3VAF - chains A and P of the 4 polymer chains in the assembly; structure by X-ray diffraction, 2.49 A resolution.

== Chain A ==
Name: Splicing factor U2AF 65 kDa subunit
Organism: Homo sapiens
Notes: fragment: RNA Binding Domains 1 and 2
UniProt: P26368 (U2AF2_HUMAN); numbering as in UniProt; present here: 148-237, 258-336
Amino-acid sequence (174 residues; each row starts with the number of its first residue; note: 20 numbers in that range are skipped by the numbering (no residue carries them; nothing is unmodelled there)):
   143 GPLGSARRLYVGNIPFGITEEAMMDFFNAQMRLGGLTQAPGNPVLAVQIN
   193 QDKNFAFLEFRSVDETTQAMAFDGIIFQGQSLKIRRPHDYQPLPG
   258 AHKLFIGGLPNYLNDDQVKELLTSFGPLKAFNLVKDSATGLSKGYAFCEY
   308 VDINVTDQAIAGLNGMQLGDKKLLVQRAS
Differences from the reference sequence: expression tag (143-147)
Ligand contacts:
  - 1,4-diethylene dioxide (DIO), molecule 1: Pro-144, Leu-145, Gly-146, Ala-148, Tyr-232, Gln-233, Pro-234, Leu-235
  - 1,4-diethylene dioxide (DIO), molecule 2: Asp-272, Leu-290, Lys-292
Swiss-Prot annotation at these positions:
  - natural variant: Arg-149 (R149W: In DEVDFB)
  - modified residue: Lys-276 (5-hydroxylysine), Ser-294 (Phosphoserine)
From the paper describing this entry:
  - binding site for the 7-nt DNA strand (chain P): Lys-225, Arg-227
  - specificity-determining residues: Asp-293, Lys-328, Lys-329 (proposed by the authors, not directly observed)
  - mutagenesis - D293N/K329Q/L331K/Q333E: unchanged binding to 5'-4rU
  - mutagenesis - D293N/K329Q/L331K/Q333E: increased binding to 3'-4rU
  - mutagenesis - K260A/N289A (36-fold), F304A (73-fold): decreased binding to poly-rU RNA (citing earlier work)

== Chain P ==
Molecule: 7-nt DNA strand
Sequence (7 nucleotides; row label = number of the first residue in the row):
     2 UUUUUUU
Not modelled in the structure: 8
Modified residues: BRU (5-bromo-2'-deoxyuridine-5'-monophosphate) at position 4; BRU (5-bromo-2'-deoxyuridine-5'-monophosphate) at position 5

== Interface between chain A and chain P ==
Residue-residue contacts (22; chain A residue first):
  Arg-150(A) / DU6(P)  hydrogen bond to the base
  Arg-150(A) / DU7(P)  hydrogen bond to the base
  Tyr-152(A) / BRU_4(P)  hydrogen bond to the phosphate
  Tyr-152(A) / BRU_5(P)  stacking on the base
  Gly-154(A) / BRU_4(P)  phosphate contact
  Asn-155(A) / BRU_4(P)  base contact
  Gln-190(A) / DU7(P)  hydrogen bond to the sugar
  Lys-195(A) / BRU_4(P)  hydrogen bond to the base
  Lys-195(A) / BRU_5(P)  salt bridge to the phosphate
  Asn-196(A) / BRU_4(P)  base contact
  Phe-197(A) / BRU_5(P)  sugar contact
  Phe-199(A) / BRU_5(P)  base contact
  Phe-199(A) / DU6(P)  sugar contact
  Lys-225(A) / DU3(P)  sugar contact
  Lys-225(A) / BRU_4(P)  salt bridge to the phosphate
  Arg-227(A) / BRU_5(P)  base contact
  Arg-228(A) / BRU_5(P)  hydrogen bond to the base
  Pro-229(A) / BRU_5(P)  base contact
  Pro-229(A) / DU6(P)  base contact
  His-230(A) / BRU_5(P)  hydrogen bond to the base
  His-230(A) / DU6(P)  hydrogen bond to the base
  Asp-231(A) / DU6(P)  hydrogen bond to the base
Also at the interface, not in a pair above, chain A (16 interface residues in all): Ser-147

== Overview ==
The interface between chain A and chain P involves 16 residues on one side and 5 on the other; the contacts
include 9 hydrogen bonds, 2 salt bridges and 1 aromatic stacking contact. Polar contacts include
Arg-150(A)/DU6(P), Arg-150(A)/DU7(P) and Lys-195(A)/BRU_4(P). From the paper: a binding site for the 7-nt DNA
strand (chain P) at Lys-225(A) and Arg-227(A); K260A/N289A and F304A of chain A reduce binding to poly-rU RNA.
Here chain A is Splicing factor U2AF 65 kDa subunit (Homo sapiens) and chain P is a 7-nt DNA strand. Entry
3VAF (Structure of U2AF65 variant with BrU3 DNA) was determined by X-ray diffraction (same publication as
3VAG, 3VAH, 3VAI, 3VAJ, 3VAK, 3VAL and 3VAM).
